Entry 6PHC (X-ray diffraction, 2.90 A resolution); this record covers chains I and B of the 3 polymer chains in the assembly.

# Chain I
Molecule: 25 kDa ookinete surface antigen
From: Plasmodium falciparum
UniProtKB: P13829 (OS25_PLAFO); the construct has insertions or renumbered stretches relative to UniProt, so the offset changes along the chain: 1-164 = UniProt 22-185; 168-171 = UniProt 190-193
Chain sequence (184 residues; row label = number of the first residue in the row; note: 3 numbers in that range are skipped by the numbering (no residue carries them; nothing is unmodelled there); a row labelled like 164A-164D holds insertion residues (164A, then the next letters in order); numbers below 1 keep their minus sign (Glu-2 is residue -2)):
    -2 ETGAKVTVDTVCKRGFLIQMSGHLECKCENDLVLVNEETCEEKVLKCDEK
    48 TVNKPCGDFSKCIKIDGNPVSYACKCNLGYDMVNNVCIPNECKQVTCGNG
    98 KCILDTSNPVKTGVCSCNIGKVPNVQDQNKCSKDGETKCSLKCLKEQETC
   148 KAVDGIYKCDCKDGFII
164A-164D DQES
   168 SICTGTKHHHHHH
Disordered / not traced: -2 to 0, 61-70, 164A-164D, 172-180
Sequence notes: expression tag (-2 to 0, 172-180); conflict Gln91 (Asn112 in P13829), Gln144 (Asn165 in P13829), Gln164B (Asn187 in P13829)
Disulfides: Cys9-Cys23, Cys25-Cys37, Cys44-Cys59, Cys53-Cys71, Cys73-Cys84, Cys89-Cys99, Cys94-Cys112, Cys114-Cys128, Cys136-Cys147, Cys140-Cys156, Cys158-Cys170

# Chain B
Molecule: 2544 Antibody Fab, Light Chain
From: Homo sapiens
Notes: antibody fragment or engineered binder
Chain sequence (217 residues; row label = number of the first residue in the row; a row labelled like 27A-27D holds insertion residues (27A, then the next letters in order)):
     1 DIVMTQSPLSLPVTPGEPASISCRSSQ
27A-27D SLLH
    28 NGYNYLDWYLQKPGQSPQLLIYLGSNRASGVPDRFSGSGSGTDFTLKISR
    78 VEAEDVGVYYCMQTLQPFTFGQGTRLEIKRTVAAPSVFIFPPSDEQLKSG
   128 TASVVCLLNNFYPREAKVQWKVDNALQSGNSQESVTEQDSKDSTYSLSST
   178 LTLSKADYEKHKVYACEVTHQGLSSPVTKSFNRGEC
Disulfides: Cys23-Cys88, Cys133-Cys193
From the paper describing this entry:
  - mutagenesis - T91A, P94T, F95P: decreased binding to 25 kDa ookinete surface antigen (chain I)

# Chain I / chain B interface
Residue-residue contacts - 15 pairs, chain I then chain B:
  Asp6(I) - Pro94(B)
  Lys135(I) - Asn28(B)
  Lys135(I) - Gly29(B)  hydrogen bond (side chain-backbone)
  Lys135(I) - Tyr30(B)
  Cys136(I) - Asn28(B)  hydrogen bond (backbone-side chain)
  Cys136(I) - Tyr30(B)
  Ser137(I) - Tyr30(B)
  Ser137(I) - Tyr32(B)
  Leu138(I) - His27D(B)
  Lys139(I) - His27D(B)
  Lys139(I) - Tyr32(B)
  Lys139(I) - Thr91(B)  hydrogen bond (side chain-backbone)
  Lys139(I) - Leu92(B)  hydrogen bond (side chain-backbone)
  Cys140(I) - His27D(B)  hydrogen bond (backbone-side chain)
  Leu141(I) - His27D(B)
From the paper, about this interface:
  - epitope / paratope residues, chain B: Pro94(B)

# Summary
Chain I and chain B each contribute 8 residues to their interface, with 5 hydrogen bonds. Among the polar
pairs are Lys135(I)-Gly29(B), Cys136(I)-Asn28(B) and Lys139(I)-Thr91(B). From the paper: T91A, P94T and F95P
of chain B reduce binding to 25 kDa ookinete surface antigen (chain I); the epitope/paratope residue Pro94(B).
Chain I is 25 kDa ookinete surface antigen (Plasmodium falciparum) and chain B is 2544 Antibody Fab, Light
Chain (Homo sapiens); the structure, Pfs25 in complex with the human transmission blocking antibody 2544, was
determined by X-ray diffraction, deposited together with 6PHH.
